Entry 4X6I (X-ray diffraction, 1.87 A resolution); this record covers chain A.

[Chain A]
Name: Cathepsin K
From: Homo sapiens
Notes: EC 3.4.22.38
Reference sequence: P43235 (CATK_HUMAN); residues 1-215 here correspond to UniProt positions 115-329 (UniProt number = residue number + 114)
Amino-acid sequence (215 residues; each row starts with the number of its first residue):
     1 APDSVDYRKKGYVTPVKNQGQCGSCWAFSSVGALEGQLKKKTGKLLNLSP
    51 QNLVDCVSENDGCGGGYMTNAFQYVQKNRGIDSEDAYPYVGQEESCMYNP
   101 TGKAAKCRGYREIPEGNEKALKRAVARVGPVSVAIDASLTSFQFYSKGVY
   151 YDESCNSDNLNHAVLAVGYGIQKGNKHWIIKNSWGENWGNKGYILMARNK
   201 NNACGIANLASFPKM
Curated features (UniProtKB/Swiss-Prot):
  - active site: C25, H162, N182
Disulfides: C22-C63, C56-C96, C155-C204
Ligand contacts: 3Y1 (2-amino-4-bromo-N-{1-[(cyanomethyl)carbamoyl]cyclohexyl}benzamide): G23, C25, W26, E59, N60, D61, C63, G64, G65, G66, Y67, A134, L160, N161, H162, A163, L209

[Overview]
Chain A binds compound 3Y1. Curated annotation (UniProt) lists 3 active-site residues.
Chain A is Cathepsin K (Homo sapiens); the structure, Development of N-(Functionalized
benzoyl)-homocycloleucyl-glycinonitriles as Potent Cathepsin K Inhibitors, was determined by X-ray
diffraction, deposited together with 4X6H and 4X6J.
